5IR4 - chain A; structure by X-ray diffraction, 1.48 A resolution.

Chain A:
Protein: Arachidonate 15-lipoxygenase
From: Pseudomonas aeruginosa
Notes: EC 1.13.11.12, 1.13.11.13
Sequence (688 residues; each row starts with the number of its first residue; numbers below 1 keep their minus sign (Met-2 is residue -2)):
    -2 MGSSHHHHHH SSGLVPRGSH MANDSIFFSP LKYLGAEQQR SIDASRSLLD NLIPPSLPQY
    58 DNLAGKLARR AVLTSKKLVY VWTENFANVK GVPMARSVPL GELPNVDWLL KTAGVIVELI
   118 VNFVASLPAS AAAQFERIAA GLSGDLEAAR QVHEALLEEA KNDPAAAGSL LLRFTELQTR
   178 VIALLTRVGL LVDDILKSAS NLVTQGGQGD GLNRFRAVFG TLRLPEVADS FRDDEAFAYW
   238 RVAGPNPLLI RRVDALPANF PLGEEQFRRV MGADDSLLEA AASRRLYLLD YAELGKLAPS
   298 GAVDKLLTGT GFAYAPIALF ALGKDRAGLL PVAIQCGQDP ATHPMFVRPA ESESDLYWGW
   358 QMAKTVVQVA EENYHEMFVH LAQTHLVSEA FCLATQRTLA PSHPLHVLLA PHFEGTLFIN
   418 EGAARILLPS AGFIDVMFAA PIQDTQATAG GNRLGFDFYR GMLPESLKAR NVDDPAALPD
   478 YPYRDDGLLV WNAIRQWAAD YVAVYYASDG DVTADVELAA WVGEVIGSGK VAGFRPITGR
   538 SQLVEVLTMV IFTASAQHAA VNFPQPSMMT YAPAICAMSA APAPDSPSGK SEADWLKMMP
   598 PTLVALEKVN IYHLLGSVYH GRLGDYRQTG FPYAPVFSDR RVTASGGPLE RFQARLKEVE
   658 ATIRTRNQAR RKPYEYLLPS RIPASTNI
Unresolved in the structure: -2 to 20, 201-207
Ion coordination: Mg2+ near Glu133 (its only coordinating residue here); Fe2+: His377, His382, His555, Asn559, Ile685
Ligand contacts: ZPE ((2R)-3-{[(S)-(2-aminoethoxy)(hydroxy)phosphoryl]oxy}-2-(tetradec-5-enoyloxy)propyl (11Z)-octadec-11-enoate): Trp105, Thr109, Ile113, Leu116, Ile117, Phe120, Leu182, Thr183, Val185, Gly186, Val189, Asp190, Ile192, Leu193, Glu373, Met374, His377, Leu378, His382, Phe415, Ile416, Gly419, Ala420, Ile423, Leu424, Phe430, Ile431, Met434, Phe435, Leu603, Asn607, Ile608, Tyr609, Leu611, Leu612, Ile685

Summary:
Bound to chain A: compound ZPE. His377, His382, His555, Asn559 and Ile685 form the Fe2+ site.
Chain A is Arachidonate 15-lipoxygenase (Pseudomonas aeruginosa); the structure, Crystal structure of
wild-type bacterial lipoxygenase from Pseudomonas aeruginosa PA-LOX with space group C2221 at 1.48 ..., was
determined by X-ray diffraction (same publication as 5IR5).
